PDB entry 6FVY | electron microscopy, 6.10 A resolution (low resolution: residue-level contacts below are approximate; hydrogen-bond / salt-bridge calls are withheld) | chains L and M of the 47 polymer chains in the assembly

== Chain L ==
Molecule: 26S proteasome subunit RPT4
Source organism: Saccharomyces cerevisiae (strain ATCC 204508 / S288c)
UniProtKB: P53549 (PRS10_YEAST); residue numbers follow UniProt; this construct covers 49-436
Chain sequence (388 residues; each row starts with the number of its first residue):
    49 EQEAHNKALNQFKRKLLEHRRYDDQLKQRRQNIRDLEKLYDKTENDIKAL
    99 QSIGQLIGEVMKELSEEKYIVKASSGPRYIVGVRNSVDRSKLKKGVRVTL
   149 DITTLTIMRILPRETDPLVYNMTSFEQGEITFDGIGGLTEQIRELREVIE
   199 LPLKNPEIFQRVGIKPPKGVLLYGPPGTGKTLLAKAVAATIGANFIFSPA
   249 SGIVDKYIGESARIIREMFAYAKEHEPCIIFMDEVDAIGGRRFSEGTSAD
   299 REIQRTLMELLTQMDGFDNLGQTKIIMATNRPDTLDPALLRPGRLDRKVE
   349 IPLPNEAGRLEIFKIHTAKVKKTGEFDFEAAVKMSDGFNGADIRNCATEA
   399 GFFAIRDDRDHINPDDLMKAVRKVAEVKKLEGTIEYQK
Curated features (UniProtKB/Swiss-Prot):
  - binding site (ATP): Gly222 to Thr229
Bound ions: Mg2+: Thr229 (together with ADP)
Small-molecule neighbours:
  - ADP (adenosine-5'-diphosphate): Gly182, Ile183, Gly184, Pro223, Pro224, Gly225, Thr226, Gly227, Lys228, Thr229, Leu230, Pro352, Ile360, His364, Gly388, Ala389, Arg392
  - ATP (adenosine-5'-triphosphate): Lys213, Leu309, Asp313, Ala336, Arg339, Arg342

== Chain M ==
Molecule: 26S proteasome regulatory subunit 6A
Source organism: Saccharomyces cerevisiae (strain ATCC 204508 / S288c)
UniProtKB: P33297 (PRS6A_YEAST); residues 14-434 here = UniProt positions 14-434
Chain sequence (421 residues; row label = number of the first residue in the row):
    14 GDDELDQEILNLSTQELQTRAKLLDNEIRIFRSELQRLSHENNVMLEKIK
    64 DNKEKIKNNRQLPYLVANVVEVMDMNEIEDKENSESTTQGGNVNLDNTAV
   114 GKAAVVKTSSRQTVFLPMVGLVDPDKLKPNDLVGVNKDSYLILDTLPSEF
   164 DSRVKAMEVDEKPTETYSDVGGLDKQIEELVEAIVLPMKRADKFKDMGIR
   214 APKGALMYGPPGTGKTLLARACAAQTNATFLKLAAPQLVQMYIGEGAKLV
   264 RDAFALAKEKAPTIIFIDELDAIGTKRFDSEKSGDREVQRTMLELLNQLD
   314 GFSSDDRVKVLAATNRVDVLDPALLRSGRLDRKIEFPLPSEDSRAQILQI
   364 HSRKMTTDDDINWQELARSTDEFNGAQLKAVTVEAGMIALRNGQSSVKHE
   414 DFVEGISEVQARKSKSVSFYA
Curated features (UniProtKB/Swiss-Prot):
  - binding site (ATP): Gly222 to Thr229
  - modified residue: Tyr180 (Phosphotyrosine)
Bound ions: Mg2+: Thr229 (together with ADP)
Small-molecule neighbours: ADP (adenosine-5'-diphosphate): Val183, Gly184, Leu186, Pro223, Pro224, Gly225, Thr226, Gly227, Lys228, Thr229, Leu230, Phe279, Ile360, His364, Gly388, Ala389, Lys392

== Chain L / chain M interface ==
Residue-residue contacts (133; chain L residue first):
  Glu51(L) - Ile22(M)
  Glu51(L) - Thr27(M)
  His53(L) - Thr27(M)
  His53(L) - Leu30(M)
  His53(L) - Gln31(M)
  Leu57(L) - Glu17(M)
  Leu57(L) - Asp19(M)
  Leu57(L) - Ile22(M)
  Phe60(L) - Glu17(M)
  Phe60(L) - Gln31(M)
  Phe60(L) - Ala34(M)
  Lys61(L) - Asp16(M)
  Lys63(L) - Ala34(M)
  Lys63(L) - Asp38(M)
  Leu64(L) - Asp16(M)
  Glu66(L) - Ile41(M)
  His67(L) - Leu37(M)
  His67(L) - Glu40(M)
  His67(L) - Ile41(M)
  His67(L) - Phe44(M)
  Arg68(L) - Asp15(M)
  Tyr70(L) - Ile41(M)
  Tyr70(L) - Phe44(M)
  Asp71(L) - Phe44(M)
  Gln73(L) - Leu48(M)
  Leu74(L) - Phe44(M)
  Leu74(L) - Glu47(M)
  Leu74(L) - Leu48(M)
  Arg77(L) - Leu48(M)
  Arg77(L) - Leu51(M)
  Arg77(L) - Ser52(M)
  Arg77(L) - Asn55(M)
  Arg78(L) - Glu47(M)
  Asn80(L) - Asn55(M)
  Ile81(L) - Glu54(M)
  Ile81(L) - Asn55(M)
  Ile81(L) - Met58(M)
  Leu84(L) - Asn55(M)
  Leu84(L) - Met58(M)
  Leu84(L) - Ile62(M)
  Tyr88(L) - Lys61(M)
  Tyr88(L) - Asn65(M)
  Lys90(L) - Gly133(M)
  Lys90(L) - Leu134(M)
  Lys90(L) - Asp136(M)
  Thr91(L) - Asn65(M)
  Thr91(L) - Lys66(M)
  Thr91(L) - Ile69(M)
  Thr91(L) - Leu134(M)
  Glu92(L) - Asn65(M)
  Asn93(L) - Leu108(M)
  Asn93(L) - Gly133(M)
  Asp94(L) - Ile69(M)
  Asp94(L) - Arg73(M)
  Asp94(L) - Val132(M)
  Asp94(L) - Gly133(M)
  Asp94(L) - Leu134(M)
  Ile95(L) - Asn65(M)
  Ile95(L) - Lys68(M)
  Ile95(L) - Ile69(M)
  Lys96(L) - Asn110(M)
  Ala97(L) - Met131(M)
  Ala97(L) - Val132(M)
  Ala97(L) - Leu154(M)
  Leu98(L) - Asn72(M)
  Gln99(L) - Lys68(M)
  Ser100(L) - Asp109(M)
  Ser100(L) - Asn110(M)
  Ser100(L) - Pro130(M)
  Gly102(L) - Leu129(M)
  Gly102(L) - Tyr153(M)
  Gly102(L) - Leu154(M)
  Gln103(L) - Val127(M)
  Gln103(L) - Phe128(M)
  Gln103(L) - Leu129(M)
  Gln103(L) - Pro130(M)
  Leu104(L) - Gln125(M)
  Ile105(L) - Thr126(M)
  Ile105(L) - Phe128(M)
  Ser123(L) - Arg124(M)
  Ser123(L) - Gln125(M)
  Ser134(L) - Glu98(M)
  Ser134(L) - Thr100(M)
  Asp136(L) - Thr100(M)
  Asp136(L) - Thr101(M)
  Lys139(L) - Ser99(M)
  Thr147(L) - Phe128(M)
  Met156(L) - Glu98(M)
  Met156(L) - Val113(M)
  Arg157(L) - Met86(M)
  Arg157(L) - Met88(M)
  Arg157(L) - Glu98(M)
  Arg157(L) - Ser99(M)
  Arg157(L) - Thr100(M)
  Arg157(L) - Val113(M)
  Arg157(L) - Phe128(M)
  Ile158(L) - Ser99(M)
  Ile158(L) - Thr100(M)
  Leu159(L) - Phe128(M)
  Glu162(L) - Glu84(M)
  Leu166(L) - Arg299(M)
  Asn169(L) - Arg303(M)
  Met170(L) - Arg299(M)
  Phe173(L) - Arg303(M)
  Gln175(L) - Arg342(M)
  Ser249(L) - Phe291(M)
  Gly250(L) - Phe291(M)
  Gly250(L) - Arg299(M)
  Val252(L) - Phe291(M)
  Val252(L) - Asp292(M)
  Asp253(L) - Phe291(M)
  Tyr255(L) - Glu294(M)
  Lys367(L) - Met210(M)
  Val368(L) - Met210(M)
  Val368(L) - Ile212(M)
  Lys369(L) - Asp209(M)
  Lys369(L) - Met210(M)
  Arg392(L) - Arg213(M)
  Thr396(L) - Ile212(M)
  Thr396(L) - Arg213(M)
  Gly399(L) - Met210(M)
  Gly399(L) - Ile212(M)
  Phe400(L) - Glu195(M)
  Phe400(L) - Leu199(M)
  Ile403(L) - Arg203(M)
  Ile403(L) - Lys206(M)
  Ile403(L) - Phe207(M)
  Asp406(L) - Arg203(M)
  Asp408(L) - Lys206(M)
  Asp408(L) - Asp209(M)
  Asp408(L) - Met210(M)
  Ile410(L) - Met210(M)
  Glu429(L) - Tyr221(M)
Also at the interface, not in a pair above, chain L (77 interface residues in all): Glu85, Ile101, Ser122, Val135, Ile262, Asn393, Ala402, Arg404, Arg407, His409
Also at the interface, not in a pair above, chain M (82 interface residues in all): Leu18, Arg45, Leu59, Gln102, Gly114, Ser152, Gly211, Glu300, Leu306, Arg339, Asp344, Arg345

== Overview ==
Chain L and chain M form an interface of 77 and 82 residues respectively. Bound to chain L: ATP and ADP. Bound
to chain M: ADP. UniProt lists 8 ATP-binding residues on chain L; 8 ATP-binding residues on chain M.
Chain L is 26S proteasome subunit RPT4 and chain M is 26S proteasome regulatory subunit 6A, both from
Saccharomyces cerevisiae (strain ATCC 204508 / S288c); the structure, 26S proteasome, s6 state, was determined
by electron microscopy (same publication as 6FVW, 6FVT, 6FVU, 6FVV and 6FVX).
